3WC1 - chains A and C of the 6 polymer chains in the assembly; structure by X-ray diffraction, 4.18 A resolution (low resolution: residue-level contacts below are approximate; hydrogen-bond / salt-bridge calls are withheld).

[Chain A (and C)]
Name: Likely histidyl tRNA-specific guanylyltransferase
Source organism: Candida albicans
Notes: chain C of this document is another copy of the same molecule, construct and numbering; everything in this record applies to it too
UniProt: Q5AFK5 (Q5AFK5_CANAL); residues 1-262 here = UniProt positions 1-262
Sequence (271 residues; each row starts with the number of its first residue; numbers below 1 keep their minus sign (Gly-2 is residue -2)):
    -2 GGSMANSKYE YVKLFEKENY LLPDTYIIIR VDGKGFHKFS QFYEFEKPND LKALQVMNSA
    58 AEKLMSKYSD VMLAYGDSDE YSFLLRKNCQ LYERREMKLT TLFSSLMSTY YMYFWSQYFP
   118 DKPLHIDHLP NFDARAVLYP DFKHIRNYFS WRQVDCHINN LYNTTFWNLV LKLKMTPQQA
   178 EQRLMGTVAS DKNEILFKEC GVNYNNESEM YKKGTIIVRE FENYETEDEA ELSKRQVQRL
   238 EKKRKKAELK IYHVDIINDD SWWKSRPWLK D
Disordered / not traced: -2 to 3, 218-244
Differences from the reference sequence: expression tag (-2 to 0)
From the paper describing this entry:
  - mutagenesis - H154A, N190A, F194A, K209A, K209Q: decreased catalytic activity
  - mutagenesis - F194Y: unchanged catalytic activity
  - mutagenesis - N200D, K209E: abolished catalytic activity

[Interface between chain A and chain C]
Residue-residue contacts (12):
  Leu19(A) - Leu135(C)
  Pro20(A) - Pro137(C)
  Asp21(A) - Pro137(C)
  Asp21(A) - Asp138(C)
  Asp21(A) - His141(C)
  Thr22(A) - Pro137(C)
  Leu135(A) - Leu19(C)
  Pro137(A) - Pro20(C)
  Pro137(A) - Asp21(C)
  Pro137(A) - Thr22(C)
  Lys140(A) - Asp21(C)
  His141(A) - Asp21(C)
Interface residues without a listed pair, chain A (9 interface residues in all): Asp138
Interface residues without a listed pair, chain C (9 interface residues in all): Lys140

[Summary]
The chain A/chain C interface involves 9 residues from each chain. The paper reports that H154A, N190A and
F194A of chain A, among others, reduce catalytic activity; N200D and K209E of chain A abolish catalytic
activity; 8 substitutions were tested in all.
Chain A and chain C are both Likely histidyl tRNA-specific guanylyltransferase (Candida albicans); the
structure, Crystal structure of C. albicans tRNA(His) guanylyltransferase (Thg1) with a G-1 deleted tRNA(His),
was determined by X-ray diffraction (same publication as 3WBZ and 3WC2).
